Entry 8E6X (electron microscopy, 4.27 A resolution (low resolution: residue-level contacts below are approximate; hydrogen-bond / salt-bridge calls are withheld)); this record covers chains B and E of the 9 polymer chains in the assembly.

# Chain B
Molecule: DNA-directed RNA polymerase subunit beta'
Source organism: Escherichia coli
Notes: EC 2.7.7.6
UniProtKB: P0A8T7 (RPOC_ECOLI); residue numbers follow UniProt; this construct covers 1-1407
Sequence (1407 residues; row label = number of the first residue in the row):
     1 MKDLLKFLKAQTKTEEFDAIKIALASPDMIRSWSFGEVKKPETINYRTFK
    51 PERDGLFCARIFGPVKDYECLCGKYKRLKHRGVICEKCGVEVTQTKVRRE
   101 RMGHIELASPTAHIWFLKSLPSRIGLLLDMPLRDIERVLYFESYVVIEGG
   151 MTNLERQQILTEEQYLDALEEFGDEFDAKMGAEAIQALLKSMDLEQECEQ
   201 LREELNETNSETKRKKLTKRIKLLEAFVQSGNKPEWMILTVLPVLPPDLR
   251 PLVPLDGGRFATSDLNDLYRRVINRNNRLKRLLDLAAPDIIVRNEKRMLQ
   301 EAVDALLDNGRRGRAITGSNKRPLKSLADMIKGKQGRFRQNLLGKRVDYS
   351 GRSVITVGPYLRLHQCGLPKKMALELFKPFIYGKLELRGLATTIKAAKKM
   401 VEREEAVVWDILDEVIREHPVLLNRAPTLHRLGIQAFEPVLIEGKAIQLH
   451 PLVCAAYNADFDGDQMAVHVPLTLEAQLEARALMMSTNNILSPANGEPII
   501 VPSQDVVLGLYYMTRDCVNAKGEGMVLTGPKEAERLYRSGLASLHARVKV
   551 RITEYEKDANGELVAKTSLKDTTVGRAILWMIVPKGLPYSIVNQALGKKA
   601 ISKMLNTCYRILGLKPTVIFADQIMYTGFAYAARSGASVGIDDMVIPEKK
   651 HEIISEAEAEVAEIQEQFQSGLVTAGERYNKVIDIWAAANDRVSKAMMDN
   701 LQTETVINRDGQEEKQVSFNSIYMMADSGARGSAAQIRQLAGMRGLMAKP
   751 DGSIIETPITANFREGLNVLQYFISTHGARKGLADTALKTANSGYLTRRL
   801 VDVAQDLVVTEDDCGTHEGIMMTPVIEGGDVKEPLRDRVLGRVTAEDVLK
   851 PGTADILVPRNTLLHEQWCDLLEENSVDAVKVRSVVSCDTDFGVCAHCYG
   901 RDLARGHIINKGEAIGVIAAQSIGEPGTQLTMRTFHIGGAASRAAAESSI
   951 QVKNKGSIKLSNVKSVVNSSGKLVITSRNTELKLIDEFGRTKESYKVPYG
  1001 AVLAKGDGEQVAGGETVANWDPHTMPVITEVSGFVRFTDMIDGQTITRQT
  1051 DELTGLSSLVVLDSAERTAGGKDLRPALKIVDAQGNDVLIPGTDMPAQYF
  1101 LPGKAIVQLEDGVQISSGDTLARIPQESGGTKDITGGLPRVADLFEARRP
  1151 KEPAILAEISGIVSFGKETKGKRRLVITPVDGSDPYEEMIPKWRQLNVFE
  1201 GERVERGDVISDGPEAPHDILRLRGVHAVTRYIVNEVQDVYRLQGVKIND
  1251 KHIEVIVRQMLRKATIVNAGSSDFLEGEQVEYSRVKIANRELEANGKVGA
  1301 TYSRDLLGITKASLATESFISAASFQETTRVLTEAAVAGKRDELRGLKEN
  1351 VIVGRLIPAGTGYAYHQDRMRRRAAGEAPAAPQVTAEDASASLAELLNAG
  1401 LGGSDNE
Disordered / not traced: 1-15, 934-947, 1127-1135, 1374-1407
Cystine bridges: Cys72-Cys88
Metal / ion sites: Zn2+ site 1: Cys70, Cys85; Mg2+: Asp460, Asp462, Asp464 (shared with 1 residue of chain 7); Zn2+ site 2: Cys814, Cys888, Cys895, Cys898
UniProt features mapped onto this chain:
  - binding site (Zn(2+)): Cys70, Cys72, Cys85, Cys88, Cys814, Cys888, Cys895, Cys898
  - binding site (Mg(2+)): Asp460, Asp462, Asp464
  - modified residue: Lys983 (N6-acetyllysine)
  - mutagenesis: Gln504 (Q504P: Resistant to antibiotics salinamide A and B), Asn690 (N690D: Resistant to antibiotics salinamide A and B), Met697 (M697V: Resistant to antibiotics salinamide A and B), Ala735 (A735T: Resistant to antibiotics salinamide A and B), Arg738 (R738C/H/P/S: Resistant to antibiotics salinamide A and B), Ala748 (A748E: Resistant to antibiotics salinamide A and B), Pro758 (P758S/T: Resistant to antibiotics salinamide A and B), Phe763 (F763C: Resistant to antibiotics salinamide A and B), Ser775 (S775A: Resistant to antibiotics salinamide A and B), Ala779 (A779T/V: Resistant to antibiotics salinamide A and B), Arg780 (R780C: Resistant to antibiotics salinamide A and B), Gly782 (G782A/C: Resistant to antibiotics salinamide A and B), 1 further mutagenesis entry in UniProt

# Chain E
Molecule: DNA-directed RNA polymerase subunit omega
Source organism: Escherichia coli
Notes: EC 2.7.7.6
UniProtKB: P0A802 (RPOZ_ECO57); residues 1-91 here = UniProt positions 1-91
Sequence (91 residues; each row starts with the number of its first residue):
     1 MARVTVQDAVEKIGNRFDLVLVAARRARQMQVGGKDPLVPEENDKTTVIA
    51 LREIEEGLINNQILDVRERQEQQEQEAAELQAVTAIAEGRR
Disordered / not traced: 1-2, 75-91

# How chain B and chain E interact
Contacting residue pairs (28):
  His364(B) with Val4(E)
  Glu414(B) with Lys45(E)
  Val415(B) with Lys45(E)
  Arg417(B) with Glu42(E); Asn43(E)
  Glu418(B) with Val48(E)
  Leu474(B) with Ala27(E); Gln31(E); Thr47(E)
  Glu475(B) with Arg28(E)
  Gln477(B) with Thr47(E)
  Leu478(B) with Ala23(E); Ala24(E); Thr47(E); Leu51(E)
  Arg481(B) with Arg3(E)
  Ala482(B) with Arg16(E)
  Thr487(B) with Val4(E)
  Asn488(B) with Arg16(E)
  Leu614(B) with Gln7(E)
  Lys615(B) with Thr5(E); Gln7(E)
  Arg905(B) with Arg16(E)
  Asn910(B) with Asn15(E); Phe17(E)
  Gly1360(B) with Phe17(E)
  Thr1361(B) with Val20(E)
  Ala1364(B) with Leu21(E)
Other interface residues (no listed pair), chain B (26 interface residues in all): Glu438, Thr473, Glu479, Leu483, Lys911, Glu913
Other interface residues (no listed pair), chain E (25 interface residues in all): Val6, Asp8, Gly14, Asp44, Thr46

# In short
Chain B and chain E form an interface of 26 and 25 residues respectively. The Mg2+ site is built by Asp460(B),
Asp462(B) and Asp464(B). Curated annotation (UniProt) lists 8 Zn2+-binding residues, 3 Mg2+-binding residues
and 13 mutagenesis sites on chain B.
Here chain B is DNA-directed RNA polymerase subunit beta' and chain E is DNA-directed RNA polymerase subunit
omega, both from Escherichia coli. Entry 8E6X (Escherichia coli Rho-dependent transcription pre-termination
complex containing 18 nt long RNA spacer, lambda-tR1 rut RNA, Mg-ADP-BeF3 ...) was determined by electron
microscopy, deposited together with 8E3F, 8E3H, 8E5K, 8E5L, 8E5O, 8E5P and 3 further entries.
